PDB entry 9DSX | X-ray diffraction, 2.05 A resolution | chains A and B of the 6 polymer chains in the assembly

Chain A:
Molecule: Phenylalanine--tRNA ligase alpha subunit
From: Mycobacterium tuberculosis H37Rv
Notes: EC 6.1.1.20
UniProtKB: P9WFU3 (SYFA_MYCTU); numbering as in UniProt (aligned over 1-341)
Sequence (342 residues; each row starts with the number of its first residue; numbering starts at 0):
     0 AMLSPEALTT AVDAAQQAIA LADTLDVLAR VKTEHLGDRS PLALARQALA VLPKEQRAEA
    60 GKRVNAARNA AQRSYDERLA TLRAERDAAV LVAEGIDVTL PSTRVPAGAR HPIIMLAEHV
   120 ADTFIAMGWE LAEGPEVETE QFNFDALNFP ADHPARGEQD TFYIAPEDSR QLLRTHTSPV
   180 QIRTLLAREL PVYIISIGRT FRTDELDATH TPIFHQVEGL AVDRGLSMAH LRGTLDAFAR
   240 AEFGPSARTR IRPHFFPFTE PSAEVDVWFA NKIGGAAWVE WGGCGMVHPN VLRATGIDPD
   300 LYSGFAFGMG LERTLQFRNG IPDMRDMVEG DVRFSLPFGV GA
Unresolved in the structure: 48-61
Sequence notes: expression tag (0)
Bound ions: Mg2+: Glu259 (shared with Glu476(B) of chain B)
Small-molecule neighbours: A1BCB (ethyl (2R)-2-(3-oxo-2,3-dihydro-4H-1,4-benzoxazin-4-yl)propanoate): His175, Ser177, Arg201, Phe213, Gln215, Glu217, Phe255, Phe257, Thr258, Gly281, Gly282, Cys283, Gly284, Ala305, Phe306, Gly307, Met308, Gly309
Curated features (UniProtKB/Swiss-Prot):
  - binding site (Mg(2+)): Glu259
Reported in the primary citation:
  - binding site for tRNA(Phe): Gln46
  - binding site for A1BCB: Ser177, Arg201, Gln215, Phe255, Phe257, Gly282
  - binding site for A1BCB: Phe213 (from molecular simulation)

Chain B:
Molecule: Phenylalanine--tRNA ligase beta subunit
From: Mycobacterium tuberculosis H37Rv
Notes: EC 6.1.1.20
UniProtKB: P9WFU1 (SYFB_MYCTU); numbering as in UniProt (aligned over 1-831)
Sequence (835 residues; numbered -3 to 831; the number before each row is that of its first residue; numbers below 1 keep their minus sign (Gln-3 is residue -3)):
    -3 QSNAMRLPYS WLREVVAVGA SGWDVTPGEL EQTLLRIGHE VEEVIPLGPV DGPVTVGRVA
    57 DIEELTGYKK PIRACAVDIG DRQYREIICG ATNFAVGDLV VVALPGATLP GGFTISARKA
   117 YGRNSDGMIC SAAELNLGAD HSGILVLPPG AAEPGADGAG VLGLDDVVFH LAITPDRGYC
   177 MSVRGLAREL ACAYDLDFVD PASNSRVPPL PIEGPAWPLT VQPETGVRRF ALRPVIGIDP
   237 AAVSPWWLQR RLLLCGIRAT CPAVDVTNYV MLELGHPMHA HDRNRISGTL GVRFARSGET
   297 AVTLDGIERK LDTADVLIVD DAATAAIGGV MGAASTEVRA DSTDVLLEAA IWDPAAVSRT
   357 QRRLHLPSEA ARRYERTVDP AISVAALDRC ARLLADIAGG EVSPTLTDWR GDPPCDDWSP
   417 PPIRMGVDVP DRIAGVAYPQ GTTARRLAQI GAVVTHDGDT LTVTPPSWRP DLRQPADLVE
   477 EVLRLEGLEV IPSVLPPAPA GRGLTAGQQR RRTIGRSLAL SGYVEILPTP FLPAGVFDLW
   537 GLEADDSRRM TTRVLNPLEA DRPQLATTLL PALLEALVRN VSRGLVDVAL FAIAQVVQPT
   597 EQTRGVGLIP VDRRPTDDEI AMLDASLPRQ PQHVAAVLAG LREPRGPWGP GRPVEAADAF
   657 EAVRIIARAS RVDVTLRPAQ YLPWHPGRCA QVFVGESSVG HAGQLHPAVI ERSGLPKGTC
   717 AVELNLDAIP CSAPLPAPRV SPYPAVFQDV SLVVAADIPA QAVADAVRAG AGDLLEDIAL
   777 FDVFTGPQIG EHRKSLTFAL RFRAPDRTLT EDDASAARDA AVQSAAERVG AVLRG
Unresolved in the structure: -3
Sequence notes: expression tag (-3 to 0)
Bound ions: Mg2+: Glu476 (shared with Glu259(A) of chain A)
Curated features (UniProtKB/Swiss-Prot):
  - binding site (Mg(2+)): Asp467, Asp473, Glu476, Glu477
Reported in the primary citation:
  - catalytic residues: Thr263, Asn264, Ser364 (proposed by the authors, not directly observed)
  - specificity-determining residues: Gly325, Glu344 (proposed by the authors, not directly observed)

Chain A / chain B interface:
Residue-residue contacts - 187 pairs, chain A then chain B:
  Pro100(A) with Trp644(B)
  Thr102(A) with Trp644(B)
  Arg103(A) with Glu639(B); Pro640(B); Trp644(B)
  Val104(A) with Ser517(B)
  Pro105(A) with Gly518(B); Arg638(B); Pro640(B)
  Ala106(A) with Ala515(B); Gly518(B); Val520(B)
  Gly107(A) with Ala515(B), hydrogen bond (backbone-backbone); Gly518(B); Tyr519(B)
  Ala108(A) with Ala515(B); Tyr519(B), hydrogen bond (backbone-backbone); Val520(B); Glu521(B), hydrogen bond (backbone-backbone)
  Arg109(A) with Arg508(B); Gly511(B); Arg512(B); Ala515(B); Glu521(B)
  His110(A) with Glu521(B), hydrogen bond (backbone-side chain); Leu523(B)
  Ile113(A) with Glu521(B)
  Glu117(A) with Arg508(B), salt bridge; Arg512(B), salt bridge
  Ala120(A) with Arg508(B)
  Asp121(A) with Arg508(B), salt bridge
  Ile124(A) with Gly499(B); Leu500(B), hydrophobic
  Met126(A) with Ala494(B)
  Gly127(A) with Pro495(B); Gly497(B)
  Glu129(A) with Gly497(B); Arg498(B), salt bridge
  Leu130(A) with Gln504(B), hydrogen bond (backbone-side chain)
  Glu132(A) with Gln504(B); Arg507(B), salt bridge
  Pro134(A) with Gln591(B); Gln626(B)
  Glu135(A) with Gln591(B), hydrogen bond (backbone-side chain); Gln626(B), hydrogen bond (backbone-side chain)
  Val136(A) with Leu561(B), hydrophobic; Val593(B), hydrophobic; Leu623(B); Pro624(B), hydrophobic; Gln626(B), hydrogen bond (backbone-side chain)
  Glu137(A) with Leu623(B)
  Thr138(A) with Leu619(B); Ser622(B); Leu623(B)
  Gln140(A) with Leu604(B); Ile605(B), hydrogen bond (side chain-backbone); Val607(B)
  Phe141(A) with Leu619(B), hydrophobic
  Asp144(A) with Leu604(B); Val607(B)
  Asp151(A) with Ala351(B); Ser354(B); Arg355(B), salt bridge
  His152(A) with Pro171(B)
  Pro153(A) with Pro171(B), hydrophobic; Arg358(B); Glu371(B); Arg372(B)
  Glu157(A) with Arg372(B), salt bridge
  Asp159(A) with Asn552(B)
  Thr160(A) with Asn552(B), hydrogen bond (backbone-side chain)
  Phe161(A) with Val550(B), hydrophobic; Asn552(B); Pro553(B), hydrophobic; Leu554(B)
  Tyr162(A) with Val550(B); Leu551(B), hydrogen bond (backbone-backbone); Asn552(B), hydrogen bond (backbone-side chain)
  Ile163(A) with Thr548(B); Arg549(B); Thr599(B)
  Ala164(A) with Arg549(B), hydrogen bond (backbone-backbone); Leu551(B); Thr599(B), hydrogen bond (backbone-side chain)
  Pro165(A) with Thr599(B)
  Ser168(A) with Thr599(B); Gly601(B)
  Arg169(A) with Val602(B), hydrogen bond (side chain-backbone); Gly603(B); Leu604(B)
  Gln170(A) with Ser622(B); Pro624(B)
  Leu172(A) with Phe527(B), hydrophobic; Val550(B), hydrophobic; Leu561(B), hydrophobic
  Arg182(A) with Asp620(B), salt bridge; Leu623(B)
  Leu185(A) with Arg610(B), hydrogen bond (backbone-side chain); Ile616(B), hydrophobic
  Arg187(A) with Arg498(B)
  Tyr192(A) with Pro493(B); Ala494(B), hydrophobic; Pro495(B)
  Arg198(A) with Pro524(B), hydrogen bond (side chain-backbone); Pro526(B); Gln591(B)
  Phe200(A) with Pro526(B), hydrophobic
  Asp203(A) with Leu554(B)
  Pro211(A) with Leu554(B), hydrophobic
  Ile212(A) with Thr525(B); Pro526(B)
  His214(A) with Leu523(B)
  Ser226(A) with Arg428(B); Ile429(B)
  Met227(A) with Ile429(B), hydrogen bond (backbone-backbone); Ile487(B), hydrophobic
  Ala228(A) with Ala430(B); Ile487(B); Pro488(B); Ser489(B); Val490(B), hydrogen bond (backbone-backbone)
  His229(A) with Val490(B); Pro492(B)
  Arg231(A) with Leu484(B); Ile487(B); Pro488(B); Ser489(B), hydrogen bond (backbone-side chain)
  Gly232(A) with Ser489(B); Val490(B); Leu491(B)
  Thr233(A) with Pro492(B)
  Asp235(A) with Ser489(B), hydrogen bond
  Ala236(A) with Leu491(B), hydrophobic
  Arg249(A) with Gln28(B)
  Ile250(A) with Leu484(B), hydrophobic
  Arg251(A) with Leu31(B); Leu484(B)
  Pro252(A) with Leu31(B); Arg32(B); Ile33(B); Gly34(B); Arg480(B); Leu484(B)
  His253(A) with Thr170(B); Glu476(B)
  Phe254(A) with Thr170(B); Pro171(B), hydrophobic; Asp172(B)
  Glu259(A) with Ala472(B); Asp473(B); Glu476(B)
  Pro260(A) with Glu476(B)
  Ser261(A) with Glu476(B), hydrogen bond (backbone-side chain)
  His287(A) with Gln470(B)
  Pro288(A) with Gln470(B); Ala472(B)
  Asn289(A) with Gln470(B), hydrogen bond
  Arg292(A) with Gln470(B), hydrogen bond; Arg609(B); Arg610(B)
  Ala293(A) with Val607(B); Arg609(B); Arg610(B); Pro611(B)
  Thr294(A) with Arg610(B)
  Gly295(A) with Arg610(B)
  Met326(A) with Leu523(B)
  Val327(A) with Leu523(B)
  Glu328(A) with Arg575(B), salt bridge
  Gly329(A) with Ile522(B); Asn576(B), hydrogen bond (backbone-side chain)
  Asp330(A) with Asn576(B); Arg579(B); Leu581(B)
  Val331(A) with Val520(B), hydrophobic; Asn576(B), hydrogen bond (backbone-side chain); Leu581(B), hydrophobic; Val584(B), hydrophobic; Leu586(B), hydrophobic
  Arg332(A) with Arg579(B); Leu581(B)
  Ser334(A) with Val520(B); Glu521(B)
  Leu335(A) with Val520(B), hydrophobic
  Val339(A) with Ala515(B); Leu516(B)
  Ala341(A) with Arg512(B), hydrogen bond (backbone-side chain)
Interface residues without a listed pair, chain A (107 interface residues in all): Ser101, Ile112, Trp128, Ala131, Gly133, Ala145, Ala154, Gly156, Glu166, Thr202, Glu204, Asp222, Leu225, Arg247, Ala262, Met285, Phe304, Glu311
Interface residues without a listed pair, chain B (103 interface residues in all): Glu36, Gly431, Val475, Leu479, Glu485, Ala496, Ala572, Phe587, Ala590, Arg600, Asp608, Pro643

Overview:
Chain A and chain B form an interface of 107 and 103 residues respectively, with 27 hydrogen bonds and 9 salt
bridges. Among the polar pairs are Glu117(A)-Arg508(B), Glu117(A)-Arg512(B) and Asp121(A)-Arg508(B). From the
paper: catalytic residues Thr263(B), Asn264(B) and Ser364(B); a binding site for A1BCB at Ser177(A), Arg201(A)
and Gln215(A) among others.
Chain A is Phenylalanine--tRNA ligase alpha subunit and chain B is Phenylalanine--tRNA ligase beta subunit,
both from Mycobacterium tuberculosis H37Rv; the structure, Crystal structure of the complex of M. tuberculosis
PheRS with cognate precursor tRNA and fragment DDD00107555, was determined by X-ray diffraction (same
publication as 9DRT, 9DTF, 9DRS and 9DRV).
